7FOC - chains A and B; structure by X-ray diffraction, 1.90 A resolution.

[Chain A]
Protein: Pre-mRNA-splicing factor 8
Organism: Saccharomyces cerevisiae S288C
UniProtKB: P33334 (PRP8_YEAST); residue numbers follow UniProt; this construct covers 1836-2090
Sequence (258 residues; numbered 1833 to 2090; the number before each row is that of its first residue):
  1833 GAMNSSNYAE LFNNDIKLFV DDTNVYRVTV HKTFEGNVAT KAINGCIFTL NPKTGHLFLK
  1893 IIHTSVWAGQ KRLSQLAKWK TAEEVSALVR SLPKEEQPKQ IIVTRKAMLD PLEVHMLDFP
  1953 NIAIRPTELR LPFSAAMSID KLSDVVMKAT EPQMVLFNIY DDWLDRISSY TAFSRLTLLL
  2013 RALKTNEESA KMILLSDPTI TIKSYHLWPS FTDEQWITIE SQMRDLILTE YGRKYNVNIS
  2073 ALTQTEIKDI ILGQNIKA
Not modelled in the structure: 2070-2090
Differences from the reference sequence: expression tag (1833-1835)
UniProt features mapped onto this chain:
  - mutagenesis: Asp1853 (D1853A: Alters protein folding. Severely impaired growth. Strongly reduced growth at 35 degrees Celsius; when associated with A-1854; D1853N: Reduced growth at 30 degrees Celsius ...), Asp1854 (D1854A: Reduced growth at 30 degrees Celsius. Strongly reduced growth at 16 degrees Celsius. Strongly reduced growth at 35 degrees Celsius; when associated with A-1853 ...), Thr1855 (T1855A: Reduced growth at 30 degrees Celsius. Strongly reduced growth at 16 degrees Celsius), Thr1936 (T1936A: Reduced growth at 30 degrees Celsius. Strongly reduced growth at 16 degrees Celsius), Arg1937 (R1937K: Severely impaired growth. Reduced growth at 30 degrees Celsius. Strongly reduced growth at 16 degrees Celsius)

[Chain B]
Protein: A1 cistron-splicing factor AAR2
Organism: Saccharomyces cerevisiae S288C
UniProtKB: P32357 (AAR2_YEAST); aligned to UniProt positions 1-317 over residues 1-317
Sequence (308 residues; numbered -3 to 317; 13 numbers in that range are skipped by the numbering (no residue carries them; nothing is unmodelled there); the number before each row is that of its first residue; numbers below 1 keep their minus sign (Gly-3 is residue -3)):
    -3 GAMAMNTVPF TSAPIEVTIG IDQYSFNVKE NQPFHGIKDI PIGHVHVIHF QHADNSSMRY
    57 GYWFDCRMGN FYIQYDPKDG LYKMMEERDG AKFENIVHNF KERQMMVSYP KIDEDDTWYN
   117 LTEFVQMDKI RKIVRKDENQ FSYVDSSMTT VQENEL
   166 SSSSSDPAHS LNYTVINFKS REAIRPGHEM EDFLDKSYYL NTVMLQGIFK NSSNYFGELQ
   226 FAFLNAMFFG NYGSSLQWHA MIELICSSAT VPKHMLDKLD EILYYQIKTL PEQYSDILLN
   286 ERVWNICLYS SFQKNSLHNT EKIMENKYPE LL
Not modelled in the structure: -3 to 0, 166-169
Differences from the reference sequence: expression tag (-3 to 0); conflict Ser166 (Leu153 in P32357), Ser167 (Lys154 in P32357), Ser170 (Asp in P32357)
UniProt features mapped onto this chain:
  - region: Leu261 to Ile282 (Leucine-zipper)
  - modified residue: Ser253 (Phosphoserine), Thr274 (Phosphothreonine)
Ligand contacts: 2H-1-benzopyran-3-carboxylic acid (W55): Pro5, Phe6, Thr7, Tyr68, Glu83, Lys88, Phe89, Ile92, Phe96

[Interface between chain A and chain B]
Contacting residue pairs (18; chain A residue first):
  Gln1907(A) - Met195(B)
  Gln1907(A) - Leu199(B)
  Leu1908(A) - Met195(B)  hydrophobic
  Trp1911(A) - Glu194(B)
  Trp1911(A) - Met195(B)  hydrophobic
  Trp1911(A) - Phe198(B)  hydrophobic
  Asp1942(A) - Lys184(B)  salt bridge
  Asp1942(A) - Phe198(B)
  Glu1945(A) - Lys184(B)  salt bridge
  Val1946(A) - Ile189(B)  hydrophobic
  Val1946(A) - Glu194(B)
  Val1946(A) - Phe198(B)  hydrophobic
  His1947(A) - Glu194(B)
  Leu1949(A) - Lys184(B)
  Leu1949(A) - Ser185(B)
  Leu1949(A) - Arg186(B)
  Leu1949(A) - Ile189(B)  hydrophobic
  Asp1950(A) - Arg186(B)  salt bridge

[Summary]
The interface between chain A and chain B involves 9 residues on one side and 8 on the other, with 3 salt
bridges. Polar contacts include Asp1942(A)-Lys184(B), Glu1945(A)-Lys184(B) and Asp1950(A)-Arg186(B). Ligands
of chain B: 2H-1-benzopyran-3-carboxylic acid. UniProt lists 5 mutagenesis sites on chain A.
Chain A is Pre-mRNA-splicing factor 8 and chain B is A1 cistron-splicing factor AAR2, both from Saccharomyces
cerevisiae S288C; the structure, PanDDA analysis group deposition -- Aar2/RNaseH in complex with fragment
P08A01 from the F2X-Universal Library, was determined by X-ray diffraction (same publication as 5ST0, 5ST1,
5ST2, 5ST3, 5ST4, 5ST5 and 248 further entries).
